3AF0 - chain A; structure by X-ray diffraction, 2.50 A resolution.

== Chain A ==
Protein: Pantothenate kinase
Source organism: Mycobacterium tuberculosis
Notes: EC 2.7.1.33
UniProtKB: P63810 (COAA_MYCTU); residue numbers follow UniProt; this construct covers 1-312
Chain sequence (312 residues; numbered 1 to 312; the number before each row is that of its first residue):
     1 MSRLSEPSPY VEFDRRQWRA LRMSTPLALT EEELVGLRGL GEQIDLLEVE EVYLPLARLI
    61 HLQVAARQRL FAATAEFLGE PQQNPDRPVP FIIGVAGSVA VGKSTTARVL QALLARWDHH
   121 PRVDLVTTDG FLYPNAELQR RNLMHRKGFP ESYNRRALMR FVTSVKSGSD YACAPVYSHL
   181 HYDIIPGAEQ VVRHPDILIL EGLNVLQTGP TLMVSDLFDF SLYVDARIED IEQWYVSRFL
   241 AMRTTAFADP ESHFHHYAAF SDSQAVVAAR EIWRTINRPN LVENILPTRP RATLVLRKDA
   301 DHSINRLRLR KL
Not modelled in the structure: 1-5
Small-molecule neighbours:
  - GDP (guanosine-5'-diphosphate): Ser98, Val99, Ala100, Val101, Gly102, Lys103, Ser104, His179, Leu180, Glu201, Arg238, Met242, Ala246, Phe247
  - pantothenoic acid (PAU): Val99, Asp129, Leu132, Lys147, Gly148, Tyr153, Tyr177, His179, Tyr182, Leu203, Ile272, Ile276, Asn277

== Summary ==
Bound to chain A: GDP and pantothenoic acid.
Chain A is Pantothenate kinase (Mycobacterium tuberculosis); the structure, Pantothenate kinase from
Mycobacterium tuberculosis (MtPanK) in complex with GDP and Pantothenate, was determined by X-ray diffraction
together with 3AEZ, 3AF1, 3AF2, 3AF3 and 3AF4 from the same study.
